Entry 1GBM (X-ray diffraction, 2.28 A resolution); this record covers chains A and P.

# Chain A
Molecule: Alpha-lytic protease
From: Lysobacter enzymogenes
Notes: EC 3.4.21.12
UniProt: P00778 (PRLA_LYSEN); the construct lacks a stretch of the UniProt sequence and is renumbered around it, so the offset changes along the chain: 16-19 = UniProt 202-205; 31-36 = UniProt 206-211; 38-44 = UniProt 212-218; 45-48 = UniProt 220-223; 13 more segments
Chain sequence (198 residues; row label = number of the first residue in the row; note: 60 numbers in that range are skipped by the numbering (no residue carries them; nothing is unmodelled there); a row labelled like 15A-15B holds insertion residues (15A, then the next letters in order)):
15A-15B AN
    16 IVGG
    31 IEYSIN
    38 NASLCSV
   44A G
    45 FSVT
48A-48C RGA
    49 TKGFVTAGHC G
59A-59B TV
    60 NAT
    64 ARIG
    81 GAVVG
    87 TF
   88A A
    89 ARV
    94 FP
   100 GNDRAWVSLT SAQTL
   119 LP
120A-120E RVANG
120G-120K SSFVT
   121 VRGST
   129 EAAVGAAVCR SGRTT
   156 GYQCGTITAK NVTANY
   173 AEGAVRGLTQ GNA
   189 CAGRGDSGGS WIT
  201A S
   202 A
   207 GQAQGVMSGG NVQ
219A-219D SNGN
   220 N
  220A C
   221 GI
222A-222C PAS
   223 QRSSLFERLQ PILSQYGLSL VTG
Disulfide bonds: Cys42-Cys58, Cys137-Cys159, Cys189-Cys220A
Construct notes: engineered mutation Ala190 (Met337 in P00778)
UniProt features mapped onto this chain:
  - active site (Charge relay system): His57, Asp102, Ser195

# Chain P
Molecule: Methoxysuccinyl-ala-ala-pro-phenylalanine boronic acid inhibitor
Chain sequence (5 residues; numbered 5 to 1; the number before each row is that of its first residue; the depositors numbered this strand downwards along its sequence, so these rows (ascending numbers) run in the REVERSE of the deposited 5'-to-3' order):
     1 FPAAX
Unresolved in the structure: 5
Modified / non-standard residues: Phe1 (phenylalanine boronic acid; B2F); MSU (succinic acid monomethyl ester) at position 5

# How chain A and chain P interact
Pairs across the interface (22; chain A residue first):
  His57(A) - Phe1(P)
  His57(A) - Pro2(P)
  Tyr171(A) - Pro2(P)
  Tyr171(A) - Ala3(P)
  Tyr171(A) - Ala4(P)
  Ala190(A) - Phe1(P)
  Gly191(A) - Phe1(P)
  Arg192(A) - Phe1(P)
  Gly193(A) - Phe1(P)
  Asp194(A) - Phe1(P)
  Ser195(A) - Phe1(P)  covalent bond
  Ser195(A) - Pro2(P)
  Met213(A) - Phe1(P)
  Ser214(A) - Phe1(P)  hydrogen bond (backbone-backbone)
  Ser214(A) - Pro2(P)
  Gly215(A) - Phe1(P)
  Gly215(A) - Pro2(P)
  Gly215(A) - Ala3(P)
  Gly216(A) - Phe1(P)
  Gly216(A) - Ala3(P)  hydrogen bond (backbone-backbone)
  Gly216(A) - Ala4(P)
  Val218(A) - Phe1(P)
Also at the interface, not in a pair above, chain A (19 interface residues in all): Phe94, Ala169, Asn170, Glu174, Asn217, Leu227

# Overview
The interface between chain A and chain P involves 19 residues on one side and 4 on the other, with 1 covalent
bond and 2 hydrogen bonds. Main-chain hydrogen bonds include Ser214(A)-Phe1(P) and Gly216(A)-Ala3(P). From
UniProt: 3 active-site residues on chain A.
Chain A is Alpha-lytic protease (Lysobacter enzymogenes) and chain P is
Methoxysuccinyl-ala-ala-pro-phenylalanine boronic acid inhibitor; the structure, Alpha-lytic protease with met
190 replaced by ala complex with methoxysuccinyl-ala-ala-pro-phenylalanine boronic acid, was determined by
X-ray diffraction together with 1GBB, 1GBC, 1GBD, 1GBF, 1GBH, 1GBI, 1GBK and 1GBL from the same study.
